PDB entry 8GIO | X-ray diffraction, 2.67 A resolution | chains C and E of the 6 polymer chains in the assembly

# Chain C
Protein: Cyclic GMP-AMP synthase
Organism: Mus musculus
Notes: EC 2.7.7.86; fragment: catalytic domain, residues 147-507
UniProtKB: Q8C6L5 (CGAS_MOUSE); residue numbers follow UniProt; this construct covers 147-507
Chain sequence (364 residues; numbered 144 to 507; the number before each row is that of its first residue):
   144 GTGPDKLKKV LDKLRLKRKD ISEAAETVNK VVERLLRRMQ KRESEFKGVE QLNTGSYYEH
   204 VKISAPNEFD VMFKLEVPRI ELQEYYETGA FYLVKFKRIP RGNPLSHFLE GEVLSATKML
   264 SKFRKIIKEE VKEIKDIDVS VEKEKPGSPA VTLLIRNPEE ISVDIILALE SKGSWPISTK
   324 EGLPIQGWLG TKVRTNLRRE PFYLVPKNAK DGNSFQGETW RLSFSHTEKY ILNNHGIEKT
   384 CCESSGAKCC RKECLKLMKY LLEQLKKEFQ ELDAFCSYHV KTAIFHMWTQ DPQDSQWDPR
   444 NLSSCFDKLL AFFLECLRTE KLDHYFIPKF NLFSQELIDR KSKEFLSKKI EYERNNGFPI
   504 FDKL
Not modelled in the structure: 144-147, 240-246, 252-255, 351-358, 507
Sequence notes: expression tag (144-146)
Curated features (UniProtKB/Swiss-Prot):
  - region: Lys372 to Lys395 (DNA-binding)
  - motif: Leu154 to Leu159 (Nuclear export signal), Asp281 to Ser291 (Nuclear localization signal)
  - binding site (GTP): Thr197, Asp307, Arg364 to Glu371
  - binding site (ATP): Ser199, Glu371, Lys402, Ser420 to Lys424
  - binding site (Mg(2+)): Glu211, Asp213, Asp307
  - binding site (2',3'-cGAMP): Asp213, Gly290, Asp307, Lys350, Arg364 to Ser366
  - binding site (Zn(2+)): His378, Cys384, Cys385, Cys392
  - site: Arg241 (Arginine-anchor), Asp307, Ile308 (Cleavage)
  - modified residue: Lys156 (N6-lactoyllysine), Glu176 (PolyADP-ribosyl glutamic acid), Ser199 (Phosphoserine), Tyr201 (Phosphotyrosine), Glu272 (5-glutamyl polyglutamate), Ser291 (Phosphoserine), Glu302 (5-glutamyl glutamate), Lys372 (N6-acetyllysine), Lys382 (N6-acetyllysine), Lys402 (N6-acetyllysine), Ser420 (Phosphoserine), Lys491 (N6-methyllysine)
  - lipidation (S-palmitoyl cysteine): Cys392, Cys393, Cys459
  - cross-link (Glycyl lysine isopeptide (Lys-Gly)): Lys217 (interchain with G-Cter in SUMO), Lys271 (interchain with G-Cter in ubiquitin), Lys335 (interchain with G-Cter in SUMO), Lys372 (interchain with G-Cter in SUMO), Lys382 (interchain with G-Cter in SUMO), Lys399 (interchain with G-Cter in ubiquitin), Lys402 (interchain with G-Cter in ubiquitin), Lys409 (interchain with G-Cter in ubiquitin), Lys410 (interchain with G-Cter in ubiquitin), Lys464 (interchain with G-Cter in SUMO)
  - mutagenesis: Lys156 (K156Q: Mimics lactylation; knockin mice show higher mortality following HSV-1 infection), Asn172 (N172K: Induces alteration of the DNA-binding surface and leads to decreased synthesis of cyclic GMP-AMP (cGAMP); when associated with L-180), Glu176 (E176A: Abolished poly-ADP-ribosylation by PARP1, stimulating interferon production in knockin mice), Arg180 (R180L: Induces alteration of the DNA-binding surface and leads to decreased synthesis of cyclic GMP-AMP (cGAMP); when associated with K-182), Gly198 (G198A: Abolishes stimulation of interferon production; when associated with A-199), Ser199 (S199A: Abolishes stimulation of interferon production; when associated with A-199), Tyr201 (Y201E: Phosphomimetic mutant; reduced translocation to the nucleus following treatment with etoposide), Glu211 to Asp213 (Abolished nucleotidyltransferase activity. Does not affect nuclear localization and tethering to chromatin), Glu211 (E211A: Abolishes ability to promote type-I interferon production), Asp213 (D213A: Abolishes ability to promote type-I interferon production), Lys217 (K217R: Reduced sumoylation), Arg222 (R222E: Impaired tethering to chromatin, leading to constitutive activation in the absence of DNA), 31 further mutagenesis entries in UniProt
Bound ions: Mn2+ site 1: Glu211, Asp213 (together with ATP); Mn2+ site 2: Glu211, Asp213, Asp307 (together with ATP); Zn2+: His378, Cys384, Cys385, Cys392
Small-molecule neighbours: ATP (adenosine-5'-triphosphate): Gly198, Ser199, Glu202, Lys205, Glu211, Asp213, Arg364, Ser368, Glu371, Lys402, Ser420, Tyr421, Lys424, His467
From the paper describing this entry:
  - mutagenesis - E211Q/D213N: abolished catalytic activity
  - specificity-determining residues: His467 (proposed by the authors, not directly observed)
  - mutagenesis - R364A (33-fold), H467A: decreased catalytic activity on ATP/GTP
  - mutagenesis - H467A (2-fold): increased catalytic activity on GTP/GTP
  - specificity-determining residues: Ile309, Arg364
  - mutagenesis - R364A (10-fold): decreased catalytic activity on GTP/GTP
  - mutagenesis - R364A (4-fold): increased catalytic activity on ATP/ATP

# Chain E
Molecule: Palindromic DNA18
Sequence (18 nucleotides; numbered 1 to 18; the number before each row is that of its first residue):
     1 ATCTGTACAT GTACAGAT

# Interface between chain C and chain E
Pairs across the interface (6; chain C residue first):
  Thr334(C) - DA13(E)  phosphate contact
  Lys335(C) - DA13(E)  phosphate contact
  Lys335(C) - DC14(E)  salt bridge to the phosphate
  Thr338(C) - DT12(E)  sugar contact
  Thr338(C) - DA13(E)  hydrogen bond to the phosphate
  Arg342(C) - DG11(E)  base contact
Interface residues without a listed pair, chain C (6 interface residues in all): Ser317, Lys323

# In short
6 residues of chain C and 4 residues of chain E are in contact, with 1 hydrogen bond and 1 salt bridge. Among
the polar pairs are Thr338(C)-DA13(E) and Lys335(C)-DC14(E). Chain C binds ATP. From the paper: R364A and
H467A of chain C reduce catalytic activity on ATP/GTP; specificity determinants His467(C), Ile309(C) and
Arg364(C).
Here chain C is Cyclic GMP-AMP synthase (Mus musculus) and chain E is Palindromic DNA18. Entry 8GIO (Structure
of Ternary Complex of mouse cGAS with dsDNA and Bound ATP: with 10mM Mg2+ and ...) was determined by X-ray
diffraction (same publication as 7UUX, 7UXW, 7UYQ, 7UYZ, 7UZR, 7V0W and 14 further entries).
